Entry 1FC9 (X-ray diffraction, 1.90 A resolution); this record covers chain A.

# Chain A
Protein: Photosystem II D1 protease
Source organism: Scenedesmus obliquus
Reference sequence: O04073 (O04073_SCEOB); residue numbers follow UniProt; this construct covers 78-464
Chain sequence (388 residues; each row starts with the number of its first residue):
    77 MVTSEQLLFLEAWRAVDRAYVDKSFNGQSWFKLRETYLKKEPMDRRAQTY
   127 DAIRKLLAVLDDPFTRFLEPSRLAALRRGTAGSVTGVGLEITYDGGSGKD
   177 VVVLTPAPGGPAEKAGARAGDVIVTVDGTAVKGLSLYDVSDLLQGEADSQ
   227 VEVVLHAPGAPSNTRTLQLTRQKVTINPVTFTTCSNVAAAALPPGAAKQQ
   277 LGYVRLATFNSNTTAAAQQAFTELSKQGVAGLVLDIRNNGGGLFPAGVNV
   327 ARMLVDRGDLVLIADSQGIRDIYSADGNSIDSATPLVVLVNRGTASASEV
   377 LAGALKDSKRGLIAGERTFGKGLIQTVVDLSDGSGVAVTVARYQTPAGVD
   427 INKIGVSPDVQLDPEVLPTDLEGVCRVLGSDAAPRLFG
Not modelled in the structure: 77, 464
Differences from the reference sequence: initiating methionine (77)
UniProt features mapped onto this chain:
  - active site (Charge relay system): Ser372, Lys397
Disulfide bonds: Cys260-Cys451

# Summary
UniProt lists active-site residues Ser372 and Lys397.
Chain A is Photosystem II D1 protease (Scenedesmus obliquus); the structure, Photosystem II D1 C-terminal
processing protease, was determined by X-ray diffraction together with 1FC6, 1FC7 and 1FCF from the same
study.
